PDB entry 5CGG | X-ray diffraction, 2.90 A resolution | chains O and P of the 30 polymer chains in the assembly

Chain O:
Protein: Proteasome subunit alpha type-2
Organism: Saccharomyces cerevisiae (strain ATCC 204508 / S288c)
Notes: EC 3.4.25.1
UniProtKB: P23639 (PSA2_YEAST); residues 1-250 here = UniProt positions 1-250
Chain sequence (250 residues; numbered 1 to 250; the number before each row is that of its first residue):
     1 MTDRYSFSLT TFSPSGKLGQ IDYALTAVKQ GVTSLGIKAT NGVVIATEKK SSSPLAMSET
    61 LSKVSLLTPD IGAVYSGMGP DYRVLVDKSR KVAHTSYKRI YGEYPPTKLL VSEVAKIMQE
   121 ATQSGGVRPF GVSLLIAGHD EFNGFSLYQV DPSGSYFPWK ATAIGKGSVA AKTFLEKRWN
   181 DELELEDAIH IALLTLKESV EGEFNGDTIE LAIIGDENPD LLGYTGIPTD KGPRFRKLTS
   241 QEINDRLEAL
Curated features (UniProtKB/Swiss-Prot):
  - cross-link: Lys-108 (Glycyl lysine isopeptide (Lys-Gly) (interchain with G-Cter in ubiquitin))

Chain P:
Protein: Proteasome subunit alpha type-3
Organism: Saccharomyces cerevisiae (strain ATCC 204508 / S288c)
Notes: EC 3.4.25.1
UniProtKB: P23638 (PSA3_YEAST); residues 0-257 here correspond to UniProt positions 1-258 (UniProt number = residue number + 1)
Chain sequence (258 residues; numbered 0 to 257; the number before each row is that of its first residue; numbering starts at 0):
     0 MGSRRYDSRT TIFSPEGRLY QVEYALESIS HAGTAIGIMA SDGIVLAAER KVTSTLLEQD
    60 TSTEKLYKLN DKIAVAVAGL TADAEILINT ARIHAQNYLK TYNEDIPVEI LVRRLSDIKQ
   120 GYTQHGGLRP FGVSFIYAGY DDRYGYQLYT SNPSGNYTGW KAISVGANTS AAQTLLQMDY
   180 KDDMKVDDAI ELALKTLSKT TDSSALTYDR LEFATIRKGA NDGEVYQKIF KPQEIKDILV
   240 KTGITKKDED EEADEDMK
Unresolved in the structure: 0, 245-257
Curated features (UniProtKB/Swiss-Prot):
  - cross-link (Glycyl lysine isopeptide (Lys-Gly)): Lys-99 (interchain with G-Cter in ubiquitin), Lys-198 (interchain with G-Cter in ubiquitin), Lys-230 (interchain with G-Cter in ubiquitin)

Chain O / chain P interface:
Pairs across the interface (61):
  Arg-4(O) / Ser-2(P)  hydrogen bond (backbone-side chain)
  Tyr-5(O) / Ser-2(P)
  Tyr-5(O) / Tyr-5(P)
  Ser-6(O) / Gly-125(P)
  Ser-6(O) / Leu-127(P)
  Phe-7(O) / Ser-2(P)
  Phe-7(O) / Tyr-5(P)
  Phe-7(O) / Asp-6(P)
  Phe-7(O) / Gly-126(P)
  Ser-8(O) / Gly-126(P)  hydrogen bond (backbone-backbone)
  Ser-8(O) / Leu-127(P)
  Ser-8(O) / Arg-128(P)  hydrogen bond (side chain-backbone)
  Thr-10(O) / Arg-128(P)
  Thr-11(O) / Ser-7(P)
  Thr-11(O) / Thr-9(P)
  Thr-11(O) / Gln-20(P)
  Phe-12(O) / Gln-20(P)
  Phe-12(O) / Tyr-23(P)
  Phe-12(O) / Ala-24(P)  hydrophobic
  Phe-12(O) / Arg-128(P)
  Phe-12(O) / Pro-129(P)
  Phe-12(O) / Gly-131(P)
  Ser-13(O) / Tyr-23(P)
  Pro-14(O) / Tyr-23(P)  hydrophobic
  Pro-14(O) / Glu-26(P)
  Ser-15(O) / Glu-26(P)
  Ser-15(O) / His-30(P)
  Gly-16(O) / Tyr-23(P)
  Gly-16(O) / Ser-27(P)  hydrogen bond (backbone-side chain)
  Lys-38(O) / Glu-57(P)  salt bridge
  Ser-112(O) / Glu-84(P)
  Lys-116(O) / Ile-85(P)
  Gln-119(O) / Ala-81(P)
  Gln-119(O) / Asp-82(P)  hydrogen bond
  Gln-119(O) / Ile-85(P)
  Gln-119(O) / Arg-128(P)
  Thr-122(O) / Arg-128(P)  hydrogen bond (backbone-side chain)
  Gln-123(O) / Tyr-121(P)
  Gln-123(O) / Leu-127(P)
  Gln-123(O) / Arg-128(P)  hydrogen bond (side chain-backbone)
  Gln-123(O) / Phe-130(P)
  Gly-125(O) / Leu-127(P)
  Ser-153(O) / Ala-81(P)
  Gly-154(O) / Ala-81(P)
  Ser-155(O) / Ala-81(P)
  Tyr-156(O) / Glu-84(P)  hydrogen bond
  Phe-157(O) / Leu-56(P)  hydrophobic
  Pro-158(O) / Leu-56(P)
  Pro-158(O) / Glu-57(P)  hydrogen bond (backbone-backbone)
  Pro-158(O) / Thr-60(P)
  Pro-158(O) / Ser-61(P)
  Trp-159(O) / Ser-53(P)
  Trp-159(O) / Leu-55(P)
  Trp-159(O) / Leu-56(P)
  Lys-160(O) / Thr-54(P)
  Lys-160(O) / Leu-55(P)  hydrogen bond (backbone-backbone)
  Lys-160(O) / Glu-57(P)
  Ala-161(O) / Leu-55(P)
  Leu-175(O) / Leu-55(P)  hydrophobic
  Glu-176(O) / Thr-54(P)
  Glu-176(O) / Leu-55(P)
Other interface residues (no listed pair), chain O (34 interface residues in all): Leu-18, Ser-124, Tyr-148, Trp-179
Other interface residues (no listed pair), chain P (32 interface residues in all): Leu-79, Thr-80

In short:
34 residues of chain O face 32 of chain P across their interface, with 10 hydrogen bonds and 1 salt bridge.
Among the polar pairs are Lys-38(O)/Glu-57(P), Arg-4(O)/Ser-2(P) and Ser-8(O)/Arg-128(P).
Chain O is Proteasome subunit alpha type-2 and chain P is Proteasome subunit alpha type-3, both from
Saccharomyces cerevisiae (strain ATCC 204508 / S288c); the structure, Yeast 20S proteasome beta5-G48C mutant
in complex with alpha-chloroacetamide 1, was determined by X-ray diffraction (same publication as 5CGH, 5CGF
and 5CGI).
